PDB entry 9FSV | X-ray diffraction, 2.75 A resolution | chains K and W of the 28 polymer chains in the assembly

[Chain K]
Protein: Proteasome subunit beta type-5
Source organism: Saccharomyces cerevisiae
Notes: EC 3.4.25.1
UniProt: P30656 (PSB5_YEAST); residues 2-212 here correspond to UniProt positions 77-287 (UniProt number = residue number + 75)
Sequence (211 residues; numbered 2 to 212; the number before each row is that of its first residue):
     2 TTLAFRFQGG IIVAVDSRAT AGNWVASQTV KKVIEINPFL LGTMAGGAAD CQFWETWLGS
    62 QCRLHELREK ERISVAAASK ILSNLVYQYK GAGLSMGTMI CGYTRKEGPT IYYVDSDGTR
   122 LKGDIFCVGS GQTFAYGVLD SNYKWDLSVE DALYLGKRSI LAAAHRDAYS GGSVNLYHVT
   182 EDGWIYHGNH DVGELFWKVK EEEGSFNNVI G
Covalently attached groups: epoxyketone inhibitor 42 (A1IFL) linked to T2
Metal / ion sites: Mg2+: A165, D168, S171 (shared with D204(W) of chain W)
Residues lining bound ligands: epoxyketone inhibitor 42 (A1IFL; (2S)-N-[(2S)-1-[[(1S)-2-cyclohexyl-1-[(2R,3S,6R,7S)-3-methanoyl-2,6-dimethyl-6,7-bis(oxidanyl)-1,4-oxazepan-7-yl]ethyl]amino]-3-(4-methoxyphenyl)-1-oxidanylidene-propan-2-yl]-2-(2-morpholin-4-ylethanoylamino)-4-oxidanyl-butanamide): T3, D17, R19, A20, T21, A27, V31, K32, K33, M45, A46, G47, G48, A49, Q53, S96, V129, G130, S131, G132, D168, Y170, S171

[Chain W]
Protein: Proteasome subunit beta type-3
Source organism: Saccharomyces cerevisiae
UniProt: P25451 (PSB3_YEAST); residues 0-204 here correspond to UniProt positions 1-205 (UniProt number = residue number + 1)
Sequence (205 residues; each row starts with the number of its first residue; numbering starts at 0):
     0 MSDPSSINGG IVVAMTGKDC VAIACDLRLG SQSLGVSNKF EKIFHYGHVF LGITGLATDV
    60 TTLNEMFRYK TNLYKLKEER AIEPETFTQL VSSSLYERRF GPYFVGPVVA GINSKSGKPF
   120 IAGFDLIGCI DEAKDFIVSG TASDQLFGMC ESLYEPNLEP EDLFETISQA LLNAADRDAL
   180 SGWGAVVYII KKDEVVKRYL KMRQD
Unresolved in the structure: 0
UniProt features mapped onto this chain:
  - modified residue: S30 (Phosphoserine)
  - cross-link: K69 (Glycyl lysine isopeptide (Lys-Gly) (interchain with G-Cter in ubiquitin))
Metal / ion sites: Mg2+ site 1: A174, D177, S180; Mg2+ site 2: D204 (shared with A165(K), D168(K), S171(K) of chain K)
Residues lining bound ligands: epoxyketone inhibitor 42 (A1IFL; (2S)-N-[(2S)-1-[[(1S)-2-cyclohexyl-1-[(2R,3S,6R,7S)-3-methanoyl-2,6-dimethyl-6,7-bis(oxidanyl)-1,4-oxazepan-7-yl]ethyl]amino]-3-(4-methoxyphenyl)-1-oxidanylidene-propan-2-yl]-2-(2-morpholin-4-ylethanoylamino)-4-oxidanyl-butanamide): D124, L125, I126, C128

[How chain K and chain W interact]
Pairs across the interface (45):
  R19(K) with D204(W), salt bridge
  N24(K) with D177(W); A178(W), hydrogen bond (backbone-backbone); L179(W)
  W25(K) with Q144(W); R176(W)
  V26(K) with D175(W); R176(W), hydrogen bond (backbone-side chain); A178(W)
  A27(K) with R176(W), hydrogen bond (backbone-side chain)
  S28(K) with R176(W)
  Q29(K) with R202(W)
  F135(K) with L33(W), hydrophobic
  A165(K) with D204(W)
  H166(K) with N37(W); W182(W), hydrogen bond (backbone-side chain); Q203(W), hydrogen bond (side chain-backbone)
  R167(K) with S32(W); L33(W); G34(W), hydrogen bond (backbone-backbone); V35(W), hydrogen bond (side chain-backbone); W182(W)
  D168(K) with S32(W)
  A169(K) with R27(W); S32(W), hydrogen bond (backbone-backbone); A178(W)
  Y170(K) with S32(W); A178(W), hydrophobic
  S171(K) with D204(W)
  G172(K) with D204(W)
  G173(K) with R202(W), hydrogen bond (backbone-side chain); D204(W), hydrogen bond (backbone-side chain)
  D192(K) with R202(W), salt bridge
  V193(K) with D204(W)
  G194(K) with R202(W)
  F197(K) with Q203(W)
  W198(K) with K200(W); M201(W); Q203(W)
  N209(K) with N37(W), hydrogen bond (backbone-side chain); K38(W), hydrogen bond (backbone-side chain)
  V210(K) with N37(W); K38(W)
  I211(K) with K38(W); Y198(W), hydrophobic
Interface residues without a listed pair, chain K (26 interface residues in all): N208
Interface residues without a listed pair, chain W (22 interface residues in all): L26, Q31

[Summary]
26 residues of chain K and 22 residues of chain W are in contact, with 12 hydrogen bonds and 2 salt bridges.
Polar contacts include R19(K)-D204(W), D192(K)-R202(W) and V26(K)-R176(W). Ligands of chain W: epoxyketone
inhibitor 42. Covalently linked epoxyketone inhibitor 42: at T2(K).
Chain K is Proteasome subunit beta type-5 and chain W is Proteasome subunit beta type-3, both from
Saccharomyces cerevisiae; the structure, Yeast 20S proteasome with human beta2i (1-53) in complex with
epoxyketone inhibitor 16, was determined by X-ray diffraction (same publication as 9FRW, 9FSU, 9FST, 9FT0 and
9FT1).
